PDB entry 5GAS | electron microscopy, 9.50 A resolution (very low resolution: no residue pairs are listed; an interface is given only as per-side residue counts) | chains A and D of the 26 polymer chains in the assembly

[Chain A]
Name: V-type ATP synthase alpha chain
From: Thermus thermophilus
Notes: EC 3.6.3.14
UniProtKB: Q56403 (VATA_THET8); residue numbers follow UniProt; this construct covers 1-577
Chain sequence (577 residues; row label = number of the first residue in the row):
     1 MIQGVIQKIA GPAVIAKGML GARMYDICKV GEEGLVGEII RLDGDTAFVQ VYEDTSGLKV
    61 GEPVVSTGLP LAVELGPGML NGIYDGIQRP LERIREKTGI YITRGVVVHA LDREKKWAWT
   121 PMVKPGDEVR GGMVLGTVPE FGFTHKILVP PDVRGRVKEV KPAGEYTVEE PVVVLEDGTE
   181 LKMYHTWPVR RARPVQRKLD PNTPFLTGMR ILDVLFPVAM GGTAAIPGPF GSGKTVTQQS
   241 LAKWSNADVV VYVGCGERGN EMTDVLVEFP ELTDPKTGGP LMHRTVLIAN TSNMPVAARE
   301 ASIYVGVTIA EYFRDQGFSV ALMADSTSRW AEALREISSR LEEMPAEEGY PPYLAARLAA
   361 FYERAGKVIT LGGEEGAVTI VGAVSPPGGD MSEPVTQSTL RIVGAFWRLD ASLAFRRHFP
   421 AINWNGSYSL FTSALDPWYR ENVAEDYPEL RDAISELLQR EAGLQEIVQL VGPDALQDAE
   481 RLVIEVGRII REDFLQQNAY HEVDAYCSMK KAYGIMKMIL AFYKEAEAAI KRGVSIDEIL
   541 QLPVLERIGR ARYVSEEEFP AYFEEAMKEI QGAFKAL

[Chain D]
Name: V-type ATP synthase beta chain
From: Thermus thermophilus
UniProtKB: Q72J73 (VATB_THET2); residues 7-463 here = UniProt positions 7-463
Chain sequence (457 residues; each row starts with the number of its first residue):
     7 EYTGITYISG PLLFVENAKD LAYGAIVDIK DGTGRVRGGQ VIEVSEEYAV IQVFEETTGL
    67 DLATTSVSLV EDVARLGVSK EMLGRRFNGI GKPIDGLPPI TPEKRLPITG LPLNPVARRK
   127 PEQFIQTGIS TIDVMNTLVR GQKLPIFSGS GLPANEIAAQ IARQATVRPD LSGEGEKEEP
   187 FAVVFAAMGI TQRELSYFIQ EFERTGALSR SVLFLNKADD PTIERILTPR MALTVAEYLA
   247 FEHDYHVLVI LTDMTNYCEA LREIGAAREE IPGRRGYPGY MYTDLATIYE RAGVVEGKKG
   307 SVTQIPILSM PDDDRTHPIP DLTGYITEGQ IQLSRELHRK GIYPPIDPLP SLSRLMNNGV
   367 GKGKTREDHK QVSDQLYSAY ANGVDIRKLV AIIGEDALTE NDRRYLQFAD AFERFFINQG
   427 QQNRSIEESL QIAWALLSML PQGELKRISK DHIGKYY

[Chain A / chain D interface]
At this resolution (10 A) residue pairs are not listed: 24 residues of chain A and 25 of chain D lie at the interface.

[In short]
Chain A and chain D form an interface of 24 and 25 residues respectively.
Here chain A is V-type ATP synthase alpha chain and chain D is V-type ATP synthase beta chain, both from
Thermus thermophilus. Entry 5GAS (Thermus thermophilus V/A-ATPase, conformation 2) was determined by electron
microscopy, deposited together with 5GAR.
